6B2Z - chains a and M of the 38 polymer chains in the assembly; structure by electron microscopy, 3.60 A resolution.

# Chain a (and M)
Protein: ATP synthase subunit a
Organism: Saccharomyces cerevisiae (strain ATCC 204508 / S288c)
Notes: chain M of this document is another copy of the same molecule, construct and numbering; everything in this record applies to it too
UniProtKB: P00854 (ATP6_YEAST); residues 1-249 here correspond to UniProt positions 11-259 (UniProt number = residue number + 10)
Sequence (249 residues; each row starts with the number of its first residue):
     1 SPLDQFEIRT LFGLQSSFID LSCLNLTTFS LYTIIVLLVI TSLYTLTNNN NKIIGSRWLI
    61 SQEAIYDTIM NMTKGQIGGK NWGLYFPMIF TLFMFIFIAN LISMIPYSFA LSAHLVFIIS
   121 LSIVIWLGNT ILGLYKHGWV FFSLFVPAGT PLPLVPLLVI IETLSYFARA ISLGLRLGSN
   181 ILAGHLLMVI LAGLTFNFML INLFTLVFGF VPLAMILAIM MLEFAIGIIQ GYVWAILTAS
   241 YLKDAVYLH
What the authors report for this chain:
  - catalytic residues: R176 (citing earlier work)
  - catalytic residues: E162, E223, D244 (proposed by the authors, not directly observed)

# How chain a and chain M interact
Pairs across the interface (19):
  T10(a) - S17(M)
  L11(a) - S16(M)
  L11(a) - S17(M)
  L11(a) - F18(M)  hydrophobic
  F12(a) - Q15(M)
  F12(a) - S16(M)  hydrogen bond (backbone-side chain)
  G13(a) - L14(M)
  G13(a) - Q15(M)
  L14(a) - G13(M)
  L14(a) - Q15(M)
  Q15(a) - F12(M)
  Q15(a) - G13(M)
  Q15(a) - L14(M)
  Q15(a) - Q15(M)
  S16(a) - L11(M)
  S16(a) - F12(M)  hydrogen bond (side chain-backbone)
  S17(a) - T10(M)
  S17(a) - L11(M)
  F18(a) - L11(M)  hydrophobic

# In short
The chain a/chain M interface involves 9 residues from each chain, with 2 hydrogen bonds. Its one
hydrogen-bonded contact is F12(a)-S16(M). From the paper: catalytic residues R176(a), E162(a) and E223(a)
among others.
Both chains are ATP synthase subunit a (Saccharomyces cerevisiae (strain ATCC 204508 / S288c)). Entry 6B2Z
(Cryo-EM structure of the dimeric FO region of yeast mitochondrial ATP synthase) was determined by electron
microscopy (same publication as 6B8H).
